6N30 - chains b2 and b1 of the 22 polymer chains in the assembly; structure by electron microscopy, 3.20 A resolution.

== Chain b2 ==
Molecule: Bacillus PS3 ATP synthase subunit b
From: Bacillus sp. PS3
Sequence (168 residues; numbered 1 to 627; 459 numbers in that range are skipped by the numbering (no residue carries them; nothing is unmodelled there); the number before each row is that of its first residue; X marks 17 residues of unknown identity (built as UNK)):
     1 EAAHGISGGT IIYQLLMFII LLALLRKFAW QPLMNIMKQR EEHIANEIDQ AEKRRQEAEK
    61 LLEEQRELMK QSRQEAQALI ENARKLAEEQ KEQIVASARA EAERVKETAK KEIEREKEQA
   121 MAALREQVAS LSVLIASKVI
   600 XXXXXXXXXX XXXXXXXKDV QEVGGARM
Disordered / not traced: 1-6, 617-627

== Chain b1 ==
Molecule: Bacillus PS3 ATP synthase subunit b
From: Bacillus sp. PS3
Sequence (168 residues; each row starts with the number of its first residue):
     1 EAAHGISGGT IIYQLLMFII LLALLRKFAW QPLMNIMKQR EEHIANEIDQ AEKRRQEAEK
    61 LLEEQRELMK QSRQEAQALI ENARKLAEEQ KEQIVASARA EAERVKETAK KEIEREKEQA
   121 MAALREQVAS LSVLIASKVI EKELTEQDQR KLIEAYIKDV QEVGGARM
Disordered / not traced: 1-6, 164-168

== Interface between chain b2 and chain b1 ==
Pairs across the interface - 17 pairs, chain b2 then chain b1:
  R40(b2) with I44(b1)
  A51(b2) with R55(b1); A58(b1)
  R54(b2) with A58(b1); E59(b1)
  R55(b2) with A58(b1)
  A58(b2) with L62(b1); Q65(b1)
  A76(b2) with A83(b1), hydrophobic
  I80(b2) with A87(b1), hydrophobic
  A83(b2) with A87(b1), hydrophobic; K91(b1)
  A87(b2) with K91(b1); I94(b1), hydrophobic
  K91(b2) with A98(b1)
  A98(b2) with A102(b1), hydrophobic
  A136(b2) with A136(b1)
Interface residues without a listed pair, chain b2 (18 interface residues in all): E47, Q65, S72, L79, I94, S132
Interface residues without a listed pair, chain b1 (20 interface residues in all): R54, L61, M69, A76, S132, I135, K138

== In short ==
18 residues of chain b2 and 20 residues of chain b1 are in contact.
Chain b2 is Bacillus PS3 ATP synthase subunit b and chain b1 is Bacillus PS3 ATP synthase subunit b, both from
Bacillus sp. PS3; the structure, Bacillus PS3 ATP synthase class 3, was determined by electron microscopy
together with 6N2D, 6N2Y and 6N2Z from the same study.
